Entry 8JWW (electron microscopy, 3.50 A resolution); this record covers chains D and F of the 35 polymer chains in the assembly.

== Chain D ==
Protein: Tail virion protein G9P
Source organism: Enterobacteria phage M13
UniProtKB: P69538 (G9P_BPM13); residues 1-32 here = UniProt positions 1-32
Chain sequence (32 residues; numbered 1 to 32; the number before each row is that of its first residue):
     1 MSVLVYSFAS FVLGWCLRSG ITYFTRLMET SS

== Chain F ==
Protein: Tail virion protein G7P
Source organism: Enterobacteria phage M13
UniProtKB: P69535 (G7P_BPM13); residues 1-33 here = UniProt positions 1-33
Chain sequence (33 residues; each row starts with the number of its first residue):
     1 MEQVADFDTI YQAMIQISVV LCFALGIIAG GQR
Unresolved in the structure: 1-4

== Chain D / chain F interface ==
Pairs across the interface (11; chain D residue first):
  M1(D) - Q16(F)  hydrogen bond (backbone-side chain)
  V3(D) - A13(F)
  V3(D) - Q16(F)
  L4(D) - Q16(F)
  L4(D) - V19(F)  hydrophobic
  S7(D) - V20(F)
  F8(D) - V20(F)  hydrophobic
  F8(D) - F23(F)  hydrophobic
  F11(D) - F23(F)  hydrophobic
  F11(D) - A24(F)  hydrophobic
  F11(D) - I27(F)  hydrophobic
Other interface residues (no listed pair), chain D (7 interface residues in all): S2
Other interface residues (no listed pair), chain F (8 interface residues in all): I17

== Summary ==
The interface between chain D and chain F involves 7 residues on one side and 8 on the other, with 1 hydrogen
bond. The hydrogen-bonded pair is M1(D)-Q16(F).
Here chain D is Tail virion protein G9P and chain F is Tail virion protein G7P, both from Enterobacteria phage
M13. Entry 8JWW (top segment of the bacteriophage M13 mini variant) was determined by electron microscopy.
